PDB entry 3E47 | X-ray diffraction, 3.00 A resolution | chains C and D of the 28 polymer chains in the assembly

# Chain C
Name: Proteasome component PRE6
Organism: Saccharomyces cerevisiae
Notes: EC 3.4.25.1
UniProtKB: P40303 (PSA7_YEAST); the construct lacks a stretch of the UniProt sequence and is renumbered around it, so the offset changes along the chain: 7-62 = UniProt 3-58; 63-143 = UniProt 60-140; 145-180 = UniProt 144-179; 182-203 = UniProt 184-205; 1 more segments
Amino-acid sequence (241 residues; each row starts with the number of its first residue; note: 3 numbers in that range are skipped by the numbering (no residue carries them; nothing is unmodelled there); a row labelled like 18A-18D holds insertion residues (18A, then the next letters in order)):
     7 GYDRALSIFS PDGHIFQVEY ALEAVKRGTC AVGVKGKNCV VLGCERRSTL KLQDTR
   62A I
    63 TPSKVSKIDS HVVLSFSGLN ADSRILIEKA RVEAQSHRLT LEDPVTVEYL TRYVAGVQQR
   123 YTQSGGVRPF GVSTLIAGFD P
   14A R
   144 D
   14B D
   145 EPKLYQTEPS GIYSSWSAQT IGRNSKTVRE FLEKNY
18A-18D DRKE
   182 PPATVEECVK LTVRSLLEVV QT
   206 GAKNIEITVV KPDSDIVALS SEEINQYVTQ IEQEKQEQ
UniProt features mapped onto this chain:
  - modified residue: Thr63 (Phosphothreonine)

# Chain D
Name: Proteasome component PUP2
Organism: Saccharomyces cerevisiae
Notes: EC 3.4.25.1
UniProtKB: P32379 (PSA5_YEAST); the construct lacks a stretch of the UniProt sequence and is renumbered around it, so the offset changes along the chain: 9-123 = UniProt 9-123; 125-144 = UniProt 131-150; 145-180 = UniProt 152-187; 184-202 = UniProt 191-209; 3 more segments
Amino-acid sequence (242 residues; each row starts with the number of its first residue; note: 7 numbers in that range are skipped by the numbering (no residue carries them; nothing is unmodelled there); a row labelled like 12A-12G holds insertion residues (12A, then the next letters in order)):
     9 DRGVSTFSPE GRLFQVEYSL EAIKLGSTAI GIATKEGVVL GVEKRATSPL LESDSIEKIV
    69 EIDRHIGCAM SGLTADARSM IEHARTAAVT HNLYYDEDIN VESLTQSVCD LALRF
12A-12G GEGASGE
   125 ERLMSRPFGV ALLIAGHDAD
   14A D
   145 GYQLFHAEPS GTFYRYNAKA IGSGSEGAQA ELLNEW
18C-18E HSS
   184 LTLKEAELLV LKILKQVME
   205 EKLDE
20A-20B NN
   210 AQLSCITKQD GFKIYDNEKT AELI
   235 KELKEKEAAE

# Interface between chain C and chain D
Residue-residue contacts - 61 pairs, chain C then chain D:
  Asp9(C) - Glu12B(D)
  Arg10(C) - Asp9(D)
  Arg10(C) - Glu12B(D)
  Ala11(C) - Val12(D)  hydrophobic
  Ala11(C) - Glu12B(D)  hydrogen bond (backbone-side chain)
  Ala11(C) - Ser129(D)
  Ser13(C) - Ser129(D)
  Ser13(C) - Arg130(D)
  Ile14(C) - Gln23(D)
  Phe15(C) - Gln23(D)
  Phe15(C) - Tyr26(D)  hydrophobic
  Phe15(C) - Ser27(D)
  Phe15(C) - Ala30(D)  hydrophobic
  Phe15(C) - Leu81(D)  hydrophobic
  Phe15(C) - Arg130(D)
  Phe15(C) - Pro131(D)
  Phe15(C) - Gly133(D)
  Ser16(C) - Tyr26(D)
  Pro17(C) - Tyr26(D)  hydrophobic
  Pro17(C) - Glu29(D)
  Arg18B(C) - Pro57(D)  hydrogen bond (side chain-backbone)
  Arg18B(C) - Leu58(D)  hydrogen bond (side chain-backbone)
  Arg18B(C) - Leu59(D)  hydrogen bond (side chain-backbone)
  Arg18B(C) - Glu60(D)
  Gly19(C) - Tyr26(D)
  Gly19(C) - Glu29(D)
  Gly19(C) - Ala30(D)
  Ile21(C) - Leu81(D)  hydrophobic
  Ile21(C) - Arg130(D)
  Lys41(C) - Glu60(D)  salt bridge
  Gln121(C) - Ala83(D)
  Gln121(C) - Asp84(D)
  Thr124(C) - Arg130(D)  hydrogen bond (backbone-side chain)
  Gln125(C) - Asp84(D)
  Gln125(C) - Met128(D)
  Gln125(C) - Ser129(D)  hydrogen bond (backbone-backbone)
  Gln125(C) - Arg130(D)
  Gln125(C) - Pro131(D)
  Gln125(C) - Phe132(D)
  Ser126(C) - Ser129(D)  hydrogen bond (backbone-side chain)
  Gly127(C) - Ser129(D)
  Ser154(C) - Ala83(D)
  Gly155(C) - Ala83(D)
  Ile156(C) - Thr82(D)
  Ile156(C) - Ala83(D)  hydrophobic
  Ser158(C) - Leu59(D)
  Ser158(C) - Ser63(D)
  Ser159(C) - Leu59(D)
  Ser159(C) - Glu60(D)  hydrogen bond (backbone-backbone)
  Ser159(C) - Ser63(D)  hydrogen bond (backbone-side chain)
  Trp160(C) - Ser56(D)
  Trp160(C) - Leu58(D)
  Trp160(C) - Leu59(D)
  Trp160(C) - Glu60(D)
  Ser161(C) - Leu58(D)  hydrogen bond (backbone-backbone)
  Ser161(C) - Glu60(D)
  Ala162(C) - Leu58(D)
  Leu176(C) - Leu58(D)  hydrophobic
  Glu177(C) - Ser56(D)  hydrogen bond
  Glu177(C) - Pro57(D)
  Glu177(C) - Leu58(D)
Also at the interface, not in a pair above, chain C (31 interface residues in all): Asp18, His20, Arg173, Tyr180
Also at the interface, not in a pair above, chain D (28 interface residues in all): Gly12C, Leu33, Thr55, Leu127

# In short
The interface between chain C and chain D involves 31 residues on one side and 28 on the other, with 11
hydrogen bonds and 1 salt bridge. Among the polar pairs are Lys41(C)-Glu60(D), Ala11(C)-Glu12B(D) and
Arg18B(C)-Pro57(D).
Chain C is Proteasome component PRE6 and chain D is Proteasome component PUP2, both from Saccharomyces
cerevisiae; the structure, Crystal Structure of the Yeast 20S Proteasome in Complex with Homobelactosin C, was
determined by X-ray diffraction.
